Entry 5UGO (X-ray diffraction, 1.90 A resolution); this record covers chains P and A of the 4 polymer chains in the assembly.

[Chain P]
Molecule: 11-nt DNA strand
Sequence (11 nucleotides; row label = number of the first residue in the row):
     1 GCTGATGCGC C
Metal / ion sites: Ca2+ site 1: DC10, DC11 (shared with Asp190(A), Asp192(A), Asp256(A) of chain A); Ca2+ site 2: DC11 (together with imidodiphosphoric acid) (shared with Asp190(A), Asp192(A) of chain A)

[Chain A]
Name: DNA polymerase beta
From: Homo sapiens
Notes: EC 2.7.7.7, 4.2.99.-
UniProt: P06746 (DPOLB_HUMAN); numbering as in UniProt (aligned over 1-335)
Amino-acid sequence (335 residues; each row starts with the number of its first residue):
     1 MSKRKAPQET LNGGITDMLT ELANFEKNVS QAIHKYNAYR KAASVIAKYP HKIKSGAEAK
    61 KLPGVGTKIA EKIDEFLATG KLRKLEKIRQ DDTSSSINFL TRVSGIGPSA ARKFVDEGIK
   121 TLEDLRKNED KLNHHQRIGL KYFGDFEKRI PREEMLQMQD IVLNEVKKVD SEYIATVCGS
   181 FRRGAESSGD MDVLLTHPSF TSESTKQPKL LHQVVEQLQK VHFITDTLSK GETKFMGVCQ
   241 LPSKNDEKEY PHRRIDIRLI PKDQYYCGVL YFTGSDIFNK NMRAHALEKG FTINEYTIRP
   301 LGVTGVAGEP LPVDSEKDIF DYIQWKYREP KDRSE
Disordered / not traced: 1-9
Metal / ion sites: Ca2+ site 1: Asp190, Asp192, Asp256 (shared with DC10(P), DC11(P) of chain P); Ca2+ site 2: Asp190, Asp192 (together with imidodiphosphoric acid) (shared with DC11(P) of chain P)
Ligand contacts: imidodiphosphoric acid (2PN): Arg149, Gly179, Ser180, Arg183, Ser188, Gly189, Asp190, Asp192, Ser275
UniProt features mapped onto this chain:
  - region: Arg183 to Asp192 (DNA-binding)
  - active site: Lys72 (Nucleophile)
  - binding site (K(+)): Lys60, Leu62, Val65, Thr101, Val103, Ile106
  - binding site (Na(+)): Lys60, Leu62, Val65, Thr101, Val103, Ile106
  - binding site (dATP): Arg149, Ser180, Arg183, Gly189, Asp190
  - binding site (dCTP): Arg149, Ser180, Arg183, Gly189, Asp190
  - binding site (dGTP): Arg149, Ser180, Arg183, Gly189, Asp190, Asp192
  - binding site (dTTP): Arg149, Ser180, Arg183, Gly189, Asp190
  - binding site (Mg(2+)): Asp190, Asp192, Asp256
  - modified residue: Lys72 (N6-acetyllysine), Arg83 (Omega-N-methylarginine), Arg152 (Omega-N-methylarginine)
  - cross-link (Glycyl lysine isopeptide (Lys-Gly)): Lys41 (interchain with G-Cter in ubiquitin), Lys61 (interchain with G-Cter in ubiquitin), Lys81 (interchain with G-Cter in ubiquitin)

[Chain P / chain A interface]
Contacting residue pairs - 29 pairs, chain P then chain A:
  DG7(P) with Ser109(A), phosphate contact
  DC8(P) with Gly105(A), sugar contact; Gly107(A), hydrogen bond to the phosphate; Pro108(A), phosphate contact; Ser109(A), hydrogen bond to the phosphate; Ala110(A), hydrogen bond to the phosphate
  DG9(P) with Val103(A), phosphate contact; Ser104(A), phosphate contact; Gly105(A), hydrogen bond to the phosphate; Ile106(A), phosphate contact; His135(A), sugar contact; Met236(A), sugar contact; Arg254(A), phosphate contact
  DC10(P) with Asp192(A), phosphate contact; Met236(A), sugar contact; Arg254(A), salt bridge to the phosphate; Asp256(A), sugar contact; Tyr271(A), hydrogen bond to the base
  DC11(P) with Gly179(A), phosphate contact; Arg183(A), phosphate contact; Asp190(A), phosphate contact; Asp192(A), phosphate contact; Tyr271(A), sugar contact; Phe272(A), sugar contact; Thr273(A), phosphate contact; Gly274(A), phosphate contact; Ser275(A), sugar contact; Asp276(A), base contact; Asn279(A), hydrogen bond to the base

[Summary]
Chain P and chain A form an interface of 5 and 23 residues respectively, with 6 hydrogen bonds and 1 salt
bridge. Polar pairs include DC10(P)-Tyr271(A), DC11(P)-Asn279(A) and DC8(P)-Gly107(A). Bound to chain A:
imidodiphosphoric acid.
Here chain P is an 11-nt DNA strand and chain A is DNA polymerase beta (Homo sapiens). Entry 5UGO (DNA
polymerase beta nick complex with imidodiphosphate) was determined by X-ray diffraction together with 5UGN and
5UGP from the same study.
